PDB entry 2J37 | electron microscopy, 8.70 A resolution (very low resolution: no residue pairs are listed; an interface is given only as per-side residue counts) | chains 4 and Z of the 8 polymer chains in the assembly

# Chain 4
Protein: 60S ribosomal protein L23
From: Triticum sp
Sequence (152 residues; row label = number of the first residue in the row):
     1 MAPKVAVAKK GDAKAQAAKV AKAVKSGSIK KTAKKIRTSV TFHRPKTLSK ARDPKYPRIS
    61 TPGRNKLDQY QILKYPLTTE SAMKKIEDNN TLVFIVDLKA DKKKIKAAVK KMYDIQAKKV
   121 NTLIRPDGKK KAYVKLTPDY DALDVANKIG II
Disordered / not traced: 1-68, 150-152

# Chain Z
Molecule: Ribosomal RNA
From: Haloarcula marismortui
Sequence (280 nucleotides; numbered 1 to 280; the number before each row is that of its first residue):
     1 CUGCAAAGUA CCCUCAGAAG GGAGGCGAAA UAGAGCACAG CGAUAGUCGG GUGAGAACCC
    61 CGACGGCCUA AUGGAUAAGG GUUCCUCAGC ACUGCUGAUC AGCUGAGGGU UAGCCGGUCC
   121 UAAGUCAUAC CGCAACUCGA CUAUGACGAA AUGGGAAACG GGUUAAUAUU CCCGUGCCAC
   181 GGGGUCGAUC ACGCUGGGCA UCGCCCAGUC GAACCGUCCA ACUCCGUGGA AGCCGUAAUG
   241 GCAGGAAGCG GACGAACGGC GGCAUAGGGA AACGUGAUUC

# Chain 4 / chain Z interface
At this resolution (9 A) residue pairs are not listed: 18 residues of chain 4 and 12 of chain Z lie at the interface.

# In short
Chain 4 and chain Z form an interface of 18 and 12 residues respectively.
Chain 4 is 60S ribosomal protein L23 (Triticum sp) and chain Z is Ribosomal RNA (Haloarcula marismortui); the
structure, Model of mammalian srp bound to 80S rncs, was determined by electron microscopy.
